7OPL - chains A and B of the 5 polymer chains in the assembly; structure by electron microscopy, 4.12 A resolution (low resolution: residue-level contacts below are approximate; hydrogen-bond / salt-bridge calls are withheld).

== Chain A ==
Name: DNA polymerase alpha catalytic subunit
From: Homo sapiens
Notes: EC 2.7.7.7
UniProtKB: P09884 (DPOLA_HUMAN); residues 334-1462 here = UniProt positions 334-1462
Sequence (1170 residues; row label = number of the first residue in the row):
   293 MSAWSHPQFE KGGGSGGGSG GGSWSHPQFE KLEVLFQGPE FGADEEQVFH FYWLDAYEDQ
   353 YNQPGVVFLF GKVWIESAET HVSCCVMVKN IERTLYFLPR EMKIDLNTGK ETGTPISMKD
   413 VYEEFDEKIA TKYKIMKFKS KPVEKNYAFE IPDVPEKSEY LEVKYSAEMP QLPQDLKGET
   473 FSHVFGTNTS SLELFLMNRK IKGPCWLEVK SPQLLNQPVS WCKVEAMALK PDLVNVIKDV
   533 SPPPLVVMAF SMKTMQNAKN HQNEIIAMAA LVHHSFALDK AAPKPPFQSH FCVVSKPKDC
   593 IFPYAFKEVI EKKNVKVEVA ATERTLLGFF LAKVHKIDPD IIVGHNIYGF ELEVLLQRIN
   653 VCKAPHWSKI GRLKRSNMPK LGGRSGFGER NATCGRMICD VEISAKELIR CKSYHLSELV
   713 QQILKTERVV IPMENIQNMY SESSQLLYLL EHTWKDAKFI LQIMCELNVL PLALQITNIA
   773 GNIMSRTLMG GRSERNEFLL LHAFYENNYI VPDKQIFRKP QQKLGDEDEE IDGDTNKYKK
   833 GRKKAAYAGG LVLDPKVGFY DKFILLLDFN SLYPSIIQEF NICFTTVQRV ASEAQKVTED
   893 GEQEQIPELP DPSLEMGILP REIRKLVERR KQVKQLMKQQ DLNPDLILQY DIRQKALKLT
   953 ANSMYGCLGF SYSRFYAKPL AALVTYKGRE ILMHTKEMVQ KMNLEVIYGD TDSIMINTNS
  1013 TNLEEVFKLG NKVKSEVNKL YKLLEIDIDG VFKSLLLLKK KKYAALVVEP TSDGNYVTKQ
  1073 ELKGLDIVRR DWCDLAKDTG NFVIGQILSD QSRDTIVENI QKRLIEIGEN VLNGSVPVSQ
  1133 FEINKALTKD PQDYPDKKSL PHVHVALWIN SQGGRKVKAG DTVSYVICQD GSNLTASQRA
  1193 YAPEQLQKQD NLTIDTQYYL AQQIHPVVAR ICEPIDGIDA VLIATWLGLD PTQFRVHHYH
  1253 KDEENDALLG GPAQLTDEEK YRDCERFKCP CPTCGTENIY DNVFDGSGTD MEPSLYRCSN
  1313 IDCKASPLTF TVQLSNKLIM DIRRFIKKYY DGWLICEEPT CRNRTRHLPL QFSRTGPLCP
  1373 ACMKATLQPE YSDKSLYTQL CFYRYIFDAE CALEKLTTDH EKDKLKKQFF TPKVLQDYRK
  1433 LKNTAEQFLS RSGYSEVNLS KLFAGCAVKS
Disordered / not traced: 293-337, 673-679, 815-841, 883-897, 1457-1462
Construct notes: initiating methionine (293); expression tag (294-333)
Ion coordination: Zn2+ site 1: C1283, C1286, C1310, C1315; Zn2+ site 2: C1348, C1353, C1371, C1374
Swiss-Prot annotation at these positions:
  - zinc finger: C1283 to S1318 (CysA-type)
  - motif: C1348 to C1374 (CysB motif)
  - binding site (Zn(2+)): C1283, C1286, C1310, C1315, C1348, C1353, C1371, C1374
  - modified residue: T406 (Phosphothreonine), K970 (N6-succinyllysine)

== Chain B ==
Name: DNA polymerase alpha subunit B
From: Homo sapiens
UniProtKB: Q14181 (DPOA2_HUMAN); residue numbers follow UniProt; this construct covers 149-598
Sequence (452 residues; numbered 147 to 598; the number before each row is that of its first residue):
   147 MGSSFSPSAT PSQKYNSRSN RGEVVTSFGL AQGVSWSGRG GAGNISLKVL GCPEALTGSY
   207 KSMFQKLPDI REVLTCKIEE LGSELKEHYK IEAFTPLLAP AQEPVTLLGQ IGCDSNGKLN
   267 NKSVILEGDR EHSSGAQIPV DLSELKEYSL FPGQVVIMEG INTTGRKLVA TKLYEGVPLP
   327 FYQPTEEDAD FEQSMVLVAC GPYTTSDSIT YDPLLDLIAV INHDRPDVCI LFGPFLDAKH
   387 EQVENCLLTS PFEDIFKQCL RTIIEGTRSS GSHLVFVPSL RDVHHEPVYP QPPFSYSDLS
   447 REDKKQVQFV SEPCSLSING VIFGLTSTDL LFHLGAEEIS SSSGTSDRFS RILKHILTQR
   507 SYYPLYPPQE DMAIDYESFY VYAQLPVTPD VLIIPSELRY FVKDVLGCVC VNPGRLTKGQ
   567 VGGTFARLYL RRPAADGAER QSPCIAVQVV RI
Disordered / not traced: 147-154
Construct notes: initiating methionine (147); expression tag (148)
Swiss-Prot annotation at these positions:
  - modified residue (Phosphoserine): S152, S154

== Chain A / chain B interface ==
Residue-residue contacts - 85 pairs, chain A then chain B:
  Q548(A) with T309(B); T310(B)
  H553(A) with I307(B); T309(B); V315(B)
  N555(A) with T309(B)
  G641(A) with P246(B)
  E645(A) with P246(B); A247(B)
  Q649(A) with Q248(B); E249(B)
  R650(A) with Q248(B)
  E726(A) with R312(B)
  Q814(A) with S280(B)
  K1141(A) with S269(B)
  D1145(A) with N266(B); K268(B)
  P1147(A) with S261(B); G263(B); K264(B); N266(B); S269(B)
  D1148(A) with S261(B); N262(B); G263(B)
  V1324(A) with T395(B); S396(B); P397(B)
  Q1325(A) with C392(B)
  N1328(A) with S396(B); F398(B)
  M1332(A) with V429(B)
  R1335(A) with L426(B); R427(B); D428(B); V429(B); H431(B); P433(B)
  Y1341(A) with M209(B); F210(B); Q211(B)
  Y1342(A) with M209(B); V434(B); A519(B)
  D1343(A) with E516(B)
  W1345(A) with N262(B)
  L1346(A) with L213(B)
  R1356(A) with N262(B)
  T1357(A) with N262(B)
  R1358(A) with N262(B); P513(B); P514(B); Q515(B); E516(B)
  H1359(A) with Q256(B); E273(B); Q283(B); Y512(B)
  L1360(A) with L213(B); I216(B); Y512(B)
  P1361(A) with Q283(B)
  L1362(A) with R217(B); L220(B); Q256(B); E273(B); G274(B); G281(B)
  Q1363(A) with S280(B); G281(B)
  F1364(A) with P214(B); R217(B)
  P1369(A) with L213(B)
  D1385(A) with F210(B)
  K1386(A) with F210(B)
  L1388(A) with M209(B)
  F1440(A) with E432(B)
  R1443(A) with K207(B); S208(B); E432(B)
  S1444(A) with M209(B)
  G1445(A) with M209(B); F210(B)
  Y1446(A) with F210(B)
  E1448(A) with K207(B)
Interface residues without a listed pair, chain A (57 interface residues in all): Q554, F642, V646, N652, Q813, Q1144, Y1146, K1329, I1331, I1338, K1339, P1372, P1381, L1392, Q1439
Interface residues without a listed pair, chain B (61 interface residues in all): S205, K212, T221, P242, C259, A282, E290, A384, L394, M518

== In short ==
57 residues of chain A and 61 residues of chain B are in contact. C1283(A), C1286(A), C1310(A) and C1315(A)
coordinate Zn2+ site 1. C1348(A), C1353(A), C1371(A) and C1374(A) form the Zn2+ site 2. Curated annotation
(UniProt) lists 8 Zn2+-binding residues on chain A.
Chain A is DNA polymerase alpha catalytic subunit and chain B is DNA polymerase alpha subunit B, both from
Homo sapiens; the structure, CryoEM structure of DNA Polymerase alpha - primase bound to SARS CoV nsp1, was
determined by electron microscopy.
